1DE7 - chains L and H of the 3 polymer chains in the assembly; structure by X-ray diffraction, 2.00 A resolution.

[Chain L]
Protein: Alpha-thrombin (light chain)
Source organism: Homo sapiens
Notes: EC 3.4.21.5
Reference sequence: P00734 (THRB_HUMAN); aligned to UniProt positions 329-342 over residues 1-14 (the alignment contains insertions or deletions, so no single offset holds)
Sequence (36 residues; numbered -4 to 17 plus 14 insertion-coded residues; the number before each row is that of its first residue; a row labelled like 14A-14K holds insertion residues (14A, then the next letters in order); numbers below 1 keep their minus sign (Thr-4 is residue -4)):
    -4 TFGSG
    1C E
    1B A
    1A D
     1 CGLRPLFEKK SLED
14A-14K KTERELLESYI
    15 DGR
Not modelled in the structure: -4 to 0, 15-17

[Chain H]
Protein: Alpha-thrombin (heavy chain)
Source organism: Homo sapiens
Notes: EC 3.4.21.5
Reference sequence: P00734 (THRB_HUMAN); aligned to UniProt positions 364-619 over residues 16-244 (the alignment contains insertions or deletions, so no single offset holds)
Sequence (259 residues; numbered 16 to 247 plus 30 insertion-coded residues; 3 numbers in that range are skipped by the numbering (no residue carries them; nothing is unmodelled there); the number before each row is that of its first residue; a row labelled like 60A-60I holds insertion residues (60A, then the next letters in order)):
    16 IVEGSDAEIG MSPWQVMLFR K
   36A S
    37 PQELLCGASL ISDRWVLTAA HCLL
60A-60I YPPWDKNFT
    61 ENDLLVRIGK HSRTRYE
   77A R
    78 NIEKISMLEK IYIHPRYNWR
   97A E
    98 NLDRDIALMK LKKPVAFSDY IHPVCLPDRE TA
129A-129C ASL
   130 LQAGYKGRVT GWGNLKET
147A-147G WTANVGK
   150 GQPSVLQVVN LPIVERPVCK DSTRIRITDN MFCAG
  184A Y
   185 KP
186A-186D DEGK
   187 RGDACEGDSG GPFVMKSP
204A-204B FN
   205 NRWYQMGIVS WGE
   219 GCD
  221A R
   222 DGKYGFYTHV FRLKKWIQKV IDQFGE
Not modelled in the structure: 147A-147G, 245-247
Cystine bridges: Cys42-Cys58, Cys168-Cys182, Cys191-Cys220
Bound ions: Na+: Arg221A, Lys224
UniProt features mapped onto this chain:
  - region: Ala183 to Val200 (High affinity receptor-binding region which is also known as the TP508 peptide)
  - active site (Charge relay system): His57, Asp102, Ser195
  - glycosylation: Asn60G (N-linked (GlcNAc...) (complex) asparagine)

[How chain L and chain H interact]
Inter-chain disulfides: Cys1(L)-Cys122(H)
Pairs across the interface (64; chain L residue first):
  Cys1(L) with Pro120(H); Val121(H); Cys122(H), disulfide; Arg206(H), hydrogen bond (backbone-side chain)
  Asp1A(L) with His119(H), salt bridge; Arg206(H)
  Ala1B(L) with Arg206(H), hydrogen bond (backbone-side chain)
  Glu1C(L) with Phe114(H); Pro120(H)
  Gly2(L) with Trp29(H); Pro120(H), hydrogen bond (backbone-backbone); Val121(H); Cys122(H); Arg206(H); Trp207(H), hydrogen bond (backbone-backbone)
  Leu3(L) with His119(H), hydrogen bond (backbone-side chain); Asn205(H); Arg206(H)
  Arg4(L) with Gly25(H); Met26(H), hydrogen bond (side chain-backbone); Pro28(H); Trp29(H); Arg137(H); Trp207(H)
  Pro5(L) with Ser115(H); Asp116(H); His119(H)
  Leu6(L) with Ile24(H); Asp116(H)
  Phe7(L) with Glu23(H); Ile24(H); Gly25(H); Met26(H)
  Glu8(L) with Lys202(H), salt bridge; Asn205(H); Trp207(H), hydrogen bond
  Asp14(L) with Glu23(H); Met26(H); Arg137(H), salt bridge; Trp207(H)
  Lys14A(L) with Glu23(H), salt bridge
  Thr14B(L) with Arg137(H), hydrogen bond; Asn159(H), hydrogen bond
  Glu14C(L) with Arg137(H); Lys202(H), salt bridge
  Glu14E(L) with Lys135(H), salt bridge; Asn159(H), hydrogen bond; Tyr184A(H); Lys186D(H), salt bridge
  Leu14F(L) with Lys135(H); Gly136(H); Asn159(H); Trp207(H), hydrophobic
  Leu14G(L) with Lys202(H); Pro204(H), hydrophobic
  Ser14I(L) with Gly133(H); Tyr134(H); Lys135(H), hydrogen bond (side chain-backbone)
  Tyr14J(L) with Tyr134(H), hydrophobic; Lys135(H), hydrogen bond (side chain-backbone); Met201(H); Lys202(H); Pro204(H)
  Ile14K(L) with Tyr134(H), hydrogen bond (backbone-side chain)
Interface residues without a listed pair, chain H (29 interface residues in all): Tyr117, Leu129C

[Summary]
21 residues of chain L and 29 residues of chain H are in contact; the contacts include 1 disulfide bond, 13
hydrogen bonds and 7 salt bridges. Polar contacts include Asp1A(L)-His119(H), Glu8(L)-Lys202(H) and
Lys14A(L)-Glu23(H). Curated annotation (UniProt) lists 3 active-site residues on chain H.
Chain L is Alpha-thrombin (light chain) and chain H is Alpha-thrombin (heavy chain), both from Homo sapiens;
the structure, Interaction of factor XIII activation peptide with alpha-thrombin: crystal structure of the
enzyme-substrate complex, was determined by X-ray diffraction.
